5A8K - chains A and E of the 6 polymer chains in the assembly; structure by X-ray diffraction, 1.41 A resolution.

# Chain A
Protein: Methyl-coenzyme M reductase
Source organism: Methanothermobacter wolfeii
Notes: EC 2.8.4.1
Amino-acid sequence (550 residues; each row starts with the number of its first residue):
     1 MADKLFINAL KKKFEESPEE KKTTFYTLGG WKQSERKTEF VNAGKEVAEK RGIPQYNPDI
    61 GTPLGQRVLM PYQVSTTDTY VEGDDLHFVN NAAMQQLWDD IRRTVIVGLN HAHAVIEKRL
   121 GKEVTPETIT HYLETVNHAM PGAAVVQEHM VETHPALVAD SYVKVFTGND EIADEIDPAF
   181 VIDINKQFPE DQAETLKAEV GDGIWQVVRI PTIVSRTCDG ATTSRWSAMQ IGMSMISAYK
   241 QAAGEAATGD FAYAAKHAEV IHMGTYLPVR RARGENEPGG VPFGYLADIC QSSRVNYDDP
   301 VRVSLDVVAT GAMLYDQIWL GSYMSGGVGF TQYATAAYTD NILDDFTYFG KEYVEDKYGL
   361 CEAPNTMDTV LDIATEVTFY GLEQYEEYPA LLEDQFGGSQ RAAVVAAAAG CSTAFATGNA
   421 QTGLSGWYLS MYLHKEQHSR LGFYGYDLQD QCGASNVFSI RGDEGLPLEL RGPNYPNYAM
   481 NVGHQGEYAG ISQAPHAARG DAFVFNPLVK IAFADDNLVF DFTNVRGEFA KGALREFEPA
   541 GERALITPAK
Disordered / not traced: 1, 550
Modified residues: His257 (n1-methylated histidine; MHS); Arg271 (5-methyl-arginine; AGM); Gln400 (2-methyl-glutamine; MGN); Gly445 (thioglycin; GL3); Cys452 (s-methylcysteine; SMC)
Ion coordination: Ca2+ site 1: Lys11, Phe14; Ca2+ site 2: Pro58, Ile60, Thr62; factor 430 Ni: Gln147 (together with 1-thioethanesulfonic acid); K+ site 1 near Asp170 (its only coordinating residue here); Ca2+ site 3 near Asp174 (its only coordinating residue here); Ca2+ site 4: Glu190, Glu194; K+ site 2: Ser215, Arg216, Cys218 (shared with 3 residues of chain D)
Ligand contacts:
  - 1-thioethanesulfonic acid (COM): Tyr333, Phe443, Tyr444, Gly445
  - 2-ethoxyethanol (ETX), molecule 1: Lys4, Leu5, Asp345, Tyr348, Phe349, Glu352, Tyr380
  - 2-ethoxyethanol (ETX), molecule 2: Glu199, Trp205, Pro507, Leu508
  - 2-ethoxyethanol (ETX), molecule 3: Phe513, Asp515, Asp516, Leu518, Val519, Phe520, Asp521, Phe522, Thr523
  - 2-ethoxyethanol (ETX), molecule 4: Val519, Phe520, Asp521, Glu528, Lys531, Glu536, Phe537, Glu538
  - factor 430 (F43), molecule 1: Ala143, Ala144, Val145, Val146, Gln147, Met150, Val151, Met229, Gln230, Met233, Ile236, Ala243, Gly244
  - factor 430 (F43), molecule 2: Gly326, Gly327, Val328, Gly329, Phe330, Thr331, Gln332, Tyr333, Phe396, Gly397, Gly398, Gln400, Gly442, Phe443
  - Coenzyme B (TP7), molecule 1: Arg225, Lys256, His257
  - Coenzyme B (TP7), molecule 2: Arg270, Arg271, Leu320, Met324, Ser325, Phe330, Phe443, Ala479, Met480, Asn481, Val482

# Chain E
Protein: Methyl-coenzyme M reductase
Source organism: Methanothermobacter wolfeii
Notes: EC 2.8.4.1
Amino-acid sequence (443 residues; numbered 1 to 443; the number before each row is that of its first residue):
     1 MAKFEDKVDL YDDRGNLVEE QVPLEALSPL RNPAIKSIVQ GIKRTVAVNL EGIENALKTA
    61 KVGGPACKIM GRELDLDIVG NAESIAAAAK EMIQVTEDDD TKVELLGGGK RALVQVPSAR
   121 FDVAAEYSAA PLVTATAFVQ AIINEFDVSM YDANMVKAAV LGRYPQSVEY MGANIATMLD
   181 IPQKLEGPGY ALRNIMVNHV VATTLKNTLQ AAALSTILEQ TAMFEMGDAV GAFERMHLLG
   241 LAYQGMNADN LVFDLVKANG KEGTVGSVIA DLVERALEDG VIKVEKELTD YKVYGTDDLA
   301 MWNAYAAAGL MAATMVNQGA ARAAQGVSST LLYYNDLIEF ETGLPSVDFG KVEGTAVGFS
   361 FFSHSIYGGG GPGIFNGNHI VTRHSKGFAI PCVAAAMALD AGTQMFSPEA TSGLIKEVFS
   421 QVDEFREPLK YVVEAAAEIK NEI
Disordered / not traced: 1
Ion coordination: K+: Lys7 (shared with 1 residue of chain C); Ca2+ near Asp271 (its only coordinating residue here)
Ligand contacts:
  - 1-thioethanesulfonic acid (COM): Phe361, Ser365, Tyr367
  - 2-ethoxyethanol (ETX), molecule 1: Asp12, Asn16, Leu17, Val18
  - 2-ethoxyethanol (ETX), molecule 2: Gln40, Lys43, Arg44, Ser118, Phe121, Asp122
  - 2-ethoxyethanol (ETX), molecule 3: Lys61, Ala66, Cys67, Lys68
  - 2-ethoxyethanol (ETX), molecule 4: Met92, Gln140, Ile143, Asn144
  - 2-ethoxyethanol (ETX), molecule 5: Ser118, Ala119, Asp122
  - 2-ethoxyethanol (ETX), molecule 6: Leu205, Lys416, Ser420, Gln421, Arg426
  - 2-ethoxyethanol (ETX), molecule 7: Leu251, Asp254, Leu255, Ala258, Asp271, Arg275
  - 2-ethoxyethanol (ETX), molecule 8: Gly402, Thr403, Gln404, Met405
  - factor 430 (F43): Ser365, Ile366, Tyr367
  - Coenzyme B (TP7): Phe361, Phe362, Tyr367, Gly368, Gly369, His379, Ile380, Val381

# Chain A / chain E interface
Pairs across the interface (103; chain A residue first):
  Ala114(A) - Met405(E)
  Val115(A) - Met405(E)
  Arg119(A) - Gln325(E)
  Arg119(A) - Thr403(E)
  Arg119(A) - Gln404(E)
  Arg119(A) - Met405(E)
  Glu199(A) - Lys68(E)  salt bridge
  Met229(A) - Ile366(E)
  Met229(A) - Tyr367(E)  hydrophobic
  Met233(A) - Ile366(E)  hydrophobic
  Ile236(A) - Ile366(E)  hydrophobic
  Gly244(A) - His364(E)
  Glu245(A) - His364(E)
  Ala246(A) - Gln325(E)
  Ala246(A) - Ser363(E)
  Ala246(A) - His364(E)
  Thr248(A) - Ser365(E)
  Thr248(A) - Ile366(E)
  Gly249(A) - Ser365(E)
  Gly249(A) - Gly370(E)
  Asp250(A) - Met405(E)
  Asp250(A) - Phe406(E)
  Ala252(A) - Ser365(E)
  Ala252(A) - Ile366(E)
  Ala252(A) - Gly368(E)
  Tyr253(A) - Gly369(E)
  Tyr253(A) - Phe406(E)  hydrophobic
  Lys256(A) - Tyr367(E)  hydrogen bond (side chain-backbone)
  Lys256(A) - Gly368(E)
  Ala258(A) - Phe406(E)  hydrophobic
  Ile261(A) - Pro65(E)
  Thr265(A) - Met171(E)
  Tyr266(A) - Val168(E)
  Tyr266(A) - Glu169(E)  hydrogen bond
  Tyr266(A) - Lys184(E)
  Pro268(A) - Val168(E)
  Gly279(A) - Gln166(E)  hydrogen bond (backbone-side chain)
  Gly280(A) - Gln166(E)  hydrogen bond (backbone-side chain)
  Pro282(A) - Arg163(E)
  Tyr285(A) - Cys67(E)
  Tyr285(A) - Arg163(E)  hydrogen bond
  Asn365(A) - Tyr151(E)
  Thr366(A) - Tyr151(E)
  Met367(A) - Tyr151(E)  hydrogen bond (backbone-side chain)
  Asn419(A) - Arg72(E)
  Gln421(A) - Arg72(E)  hydrogen bond
  Gln421(A) - Asn154(E)
  Thr422(A) - Tyr151(E)
  Phe458(A) - Met150(E)
  Phe458(A) - Tyr151(E)  hydrophobic
  Ile460(A) - Val139(E)  hydrophobic
  Ile460(A) - Ala153(E)
  Ile460(A) - Asn154(E)
  Ile460(A) - Lys157(E)
  Arg461(A) - Lys157(E)
  Gly462(A) - Lys157(E)  hydrogen bond (backbone-side chain)
  Gly462(A) - Tyr164(E)
  Gly462(A) - Pro165(E)
  Asp463(A) - Tyr164(E)
  Asp463(A) - Pro165(E)
  Gly465(A) - Lys157(E)  hydrogen bond (backbone-side chain)
  Leu466(A) - Gly162(E)
  Leu466(A) - Arg163(E)
  Leu466(A) - Tyr164(E)
  Leu466(A) - Pro165(E)
  Leu466(A) - Gln166(E)
  Pro467(A) - Ile69(E)  hydrophobic
  Pro467(A) - Arg72(E)
  Pro467(A) - Asn154(E)
  Pro467(A) - Met155(E)  hydrophobic
  Pro467(A) - Ala158(E)
  Glu469(A) - Ile69(E)
  Glu469(A) - Arg72(E)  salt bridge
  Leu470(A) - Gly63(E)
  Leu470(A) - Ile69(E)  hydrophobic
  Leu470(A) - Ala158(E)  hydrophobic
  Leu470(A) - Arg163(E)
  Leu470(A) - Gln166(E)
  Gly472(A) - Gln166(E)  hydrogen bond (backbone-side chain)
  Pro473(A) - Gln166(E)
  Asn474(A) - Pro165(E)  hydrogen bond (side chain-backbone)
  Asn474(A) - Gln166(E)  hydrogen bond (backbone-side chain)
  Tyr475(A) - Pro165(E)  hydrophobic
  Tyr475(A) - Gln166(E)  hydrogen bond (backbone-side chain)
  Pro476(A) - Pro165(E)
  His496(A) - Ile69(E)
  His496(A) - Met70(E)
  Arg499(A) - Met70(E)
  Arg499(A) - Gly71(E)
  Asp501(A) - Met70(E)
  Phe503(A) - Lys68(E)
  Phe503(A) - Met70(E)  hydrophobic
  Val504(A) - Lys68(E)
  Val504(A) - Ile69(E)
  Phe505(A) - Val62(E)
  Phe505(A) - Cys67(E)
  Phe505(A) - Lys68(E)  hydrogen bond (backbone-backbone)
  Phe505(A) - Arg163(E)
  Asn506(A) - Pro65(E)  hydrogen bond (side chain-backbone)
  Asn506(A) - Ala66(E)
  Asn506(A) - Cys67(E)
  Pro507(A) - Ala66(E)
  Leu508(A) - Ala66(E)  hydrophobic
Interface residues without a listed pair, chain A (66 interface residues in all): His111, Lys118, Thr195, Gly232, Leu267, Val281, Ala420, Ser459, Leu468, Arg471, Ala502
Interface residues without a listed pair, chain E (49 interface residues in all): Thr136, Gln140, Ile143, Asp152, Leu161, Ser167, Ile181, Gly371, Ile374

# Summary
Chain A and chain E form an interface of 66 and 49 residues respectively, with 15 hydrogen bonds and 2 salt
bridges. Among the polar pairs are Glu199(A)-Lys68(E), Glu469(A)-Arg72(E) and Lys256(A)-Tyr367(E).
Here chain A is Methyl-coenzyme M reductase and chain E is Methyl-coenzyme M reductase, both from
Methanothermobacter wolfeii. Entry 5A8K (Methyl-coenzyme M reductase from methanothermobacter wolfeii at 1.4 A
resolution) was determined by X-ray diffraction, deposited together with 5A8R, 5A8W and 5A0Y.
